1CZK - chain A; structure by X-ray diffraction, 1.90 A resolution.

# Chain A
Protein: Flavodoxin
From: Synechococcus elongatus
UniProtKB: P10340 (FLAV_SYNP7); residue numbers follow UniProt; this construct covers 1-169
Sequence (169 residues; row label = number of the first residue in the row):
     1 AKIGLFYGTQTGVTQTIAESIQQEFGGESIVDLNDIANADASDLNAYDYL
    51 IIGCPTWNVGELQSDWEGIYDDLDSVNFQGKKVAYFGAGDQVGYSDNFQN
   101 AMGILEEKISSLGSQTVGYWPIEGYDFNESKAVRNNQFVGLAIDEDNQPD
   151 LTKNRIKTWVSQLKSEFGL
Differences from the reference sequence: engineered mutation Asn100 (Asp in P10340)
Ligand contacts: FMN (flavin mononucleotide): Gly8, Thr9, Gln10, Thr11, Gly12, Val13, Thr14, Pro55, Thr56, Trp57, Asn58, Val59, Gly60, Ala88, Gly89, Asp90, Tyr94, Asn97, Phe98, Gln99, Asp146

# Overview
Chain A binds flavin mononucleotide.
Chain A is Flavodoxin (Synechococcus elongatus); the structure, Comparisons of wild type and mutant
flavodoxins from anacystis nidulans. structural determinants of the redox potentials, was determined by X-ray
diffraction (same publication as 1CZH, 1CZL, 1CZO, 1CZR and 1D04).
